PDB entry 1SHL | X-ray diffraction, 3.00 A resolution | chains A and B

== Chain A (and B) ==
Name: Caspase-7
Organism: Homo sapiens
Notes: EC 3.4.22.-; chain B of this document is another copy of the same molecule, construct and numbering; everything in this record applies to it too
UniProtKB: P55210 (CASP7_HUMAN); numbering as in UniProt; present here: 57-199, 210-303
Sequence (245 residues; numbered 57 to 311; 10 numbers in that range are skipped by the numbering (no residue carries them; nothing is unmodelled there); the number before each row is that of its first residue):
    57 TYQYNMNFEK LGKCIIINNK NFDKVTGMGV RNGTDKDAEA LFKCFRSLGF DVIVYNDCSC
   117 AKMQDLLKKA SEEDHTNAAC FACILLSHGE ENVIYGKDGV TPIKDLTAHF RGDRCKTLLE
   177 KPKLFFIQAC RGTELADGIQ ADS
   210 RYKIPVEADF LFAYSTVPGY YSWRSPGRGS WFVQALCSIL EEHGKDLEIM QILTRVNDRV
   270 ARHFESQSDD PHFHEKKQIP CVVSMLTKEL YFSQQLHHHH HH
Disordered / not traced: 187-199, 210-212, 227-236, 274-286, 304-311 (chain B: 189-199, 210-212, 228-237, 274-286, 304-311)
Differences from the reference sequence: engineered mutation A192 (Asp in P55210); expression tag (304-311)
Swiss-Prot annotation at these positions:
  - region: K76 to R87 (Loop L1), R187 to L191, D193 to Q196 (Loop L2), V226 to G238 (Loop L3), E274 to I288 (Loop L4)
  - active site: H144, C186
  - site (Involved in allosteric regulation): R187, Y223
  - modified residue: T173 (Phosphothreonine), R233 (Microbial infection: ADP-riboxanated arginine), S239 (Phosphoserine)
  - mutagenesis: T173 (T173A: Abolished phosphorylation by PAK2; when associated with A-30 and A-239), C186 (C186A: Abolished thiol protease activity), R187 (R187K: Does not significantly affect thiol protease catalytic efficiency; R187M/A/G: Reduced thiol protease catalytic efficiency; R187W/N: Strongly reduced thiol protease catalytic efficiency), D198 (D198A: Strongly reduced cleavage and activation by initiator caspases. Abolished cleavage and activation by initiator caspases; when associated with A-206. In P7-D2A mutant ...), Y223 (Y223A/F/W/D/E: Does not significantly affect thiol protease catalytic efficiency), Y229 (Y229W: Strongly reduced thiol protease catalytic efficiency), Y230 to S234 (In esCasp-7 V3 mutant; promotes specificity toward alternate peptides with VEID, YVAD, WEHD, LETD or LEHD sequence; when associated with C-276. In esCasp-7 V4 mutant ...), W232 to S234 (In dsCasp-7 mutant; unable to cleave DEVD and VEID peptides; when associated with F-276), R233 (R233A: Abolished ADP-riboxanation by C.violaceum CopC), S239 (S239A: Abolished phosphorylation by PAK2; when associated with A-30 and A-173; S239E: Mimics phosphorylation; leading to inactivate thiol protease activity), Q276 (Q276C: In esCasp-7 V3 mutant; promotes specificity toward alternate peptides with VEID, YVAD, WEHD, LETD or LEHD sequence; when associated with 230-V--V-234; Q276D: In esCasp-7 V4 mutant ...), C290 (C290S: Decreased phosphorylation by PAK2; C290T/N: Does not significantly affect thiol protease catalytic activity)
Covalently attached groups: compound FXN linked to C290
Small-molecule neighbours: FXN (5-fluoro-1H-indole-2-carboxylic acid-(2-mercapto-ethyl)-amide): I159, I183, I213, P214, F221, Y223, V292
Reported in the primary citation:
  - binding site for FXN: Y223, C290
  - allosteric site: C290
  - conformationally variable residues (side-chain flip): R187, Y223
  - catalytic residues: H144, C186 (citing earlier work)

== Interface between chain A and chain B ==
Contacting residue pairs (36):
  Y58(A) - R264(B)
  A217(A) - I288(B)  hydrophobic
  M259(A) - M259(B)  hydrophobic
  Q260(A) - E298(B)  hydrogen bond
  T263(A) - L295(B)
  T263(A) - T296(B)
  T263(A) - K297(B)
  R264(A) - Y58(B)
  N266(A) - S293(B)
  N266(A) - L295(B)  hydrogen bond (side chain-backbone)
  D267(A) - T296(B)
  D267(A) - K297(B)  salt bridge
  Q287(A) - V215(B)
  I288(A) - V215(B)
  I288(A) - E216(B)
  I288(A) - A217(B)
  I288(A) - M294(B)  hydrophobic
  C290(A) - S293(B)
  V291(A) - V291(B)
  V291(A) - V292(B)
  V291(A) - S293(B)  hydrogen bond (backbone-backbone)
  V292(A) - V291(B)
  S293(A) - N266(B)
  S293(A) - C290(B)
  S293(A) - V291(B)  hydrogen bond (backbone-backbone)
  M294(A) - I288(B)
  M294(A) - P289(B)
  M294(A) - C290(B)  hydrophobic
  L295(A) - T263(B)
  L295(A) - N266(B)  hydrogen bond (backbone-side chain)
  T296(A) - T263(B)
  T296(A) - D267(B)
  T296(A) - I288(B)
  K297(A) - T263(B)
  K297(A) - D267(B)  salt bridge
  E298(A) - Q260(B)  hydrogen bond
Interface residues without a listed pair, chain A (24 interface residues in all): E147, V215, E216, A270, P289
Interface residues without a listed pair, chain B (23 interface residues in all): I213, A270

== Overview ==
The interface between chain A and chain B involves 24 residues on one side and 23 on the other; the contacts
include 6 hydrogen bonds and 2 salt bridges. Among the polar pairs are D267(A)-K297(B), Q260(A)-E298(B) and
N266(A)-L295(B). From the paper: catalytic residues H144(A) and C186(A); a binding site for FXN at Y223(A) and
C290(A).
Both chains are Caspase-7 (Homo sapiens). Entry 1SHL (Caspase-7 in complex with fica allosteric inhibitor) was
determined by X-ray diffraction (same publication as 1SHJ).
